Entry 9EZZ (X-ray diffraction, 1.95 A resolution); this record covers chains A and B of the 4 polymer chains in the assembly.

# Chain A (and B)
Name: Transcription factor CBF/NF-Y/archaeal histone domain-containing protein
From: Bdellovibrio bacteriovorus HD100
Notes: chain B of this document is another copy of the same molecule, construct and numbering; everything in this record applies to it too
UniProt: Q6MRM1 (Q6MRM1_BDEBA); numbering as in UniProt (aligned over 1-64)
Chain sequence (66 residues; numbered -1 to 64; the number before each row is that of its first residue; numbers below 1 keep their minus sign (Gly-1 is residue -1)):
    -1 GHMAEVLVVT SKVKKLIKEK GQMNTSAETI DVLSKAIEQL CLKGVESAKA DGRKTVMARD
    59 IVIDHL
Not modelled in the structure: -1 to 2, 64 (chain B: -1 to 0, 63-64)
Sequence notes: expression tag (-1 to 0)
From the paper describing this entry:
  - binding site for the 21-nt DNA strand: Lys52, Thr53, Arg57
  - binding site for the 21-nt DNA strand: Asn22 (from molecular simulation)

# Interface between chain A and chain B
Contacting residue pairs (76; chain A residue first):
  Val4(A) - Val7(B)
  Val4(A) - Lys10(B)
  Leu5(A) - Val6(B)
  Leu5(A) - Val7(B)  hydrogen bond (backbone-backbone)
  Leu5(A) - Lys10(B)
  Val6(A) - Leu5(B)
  Val6(A) - Val7(B)
  Val6(A) - Ile35(B)  hydrophobic
  Val7(A) - Leu5(B)  hydrogen bond (backbone-backbone)
  Val7(A) - Val6(B)
  Lys10(A) - Met1(B)  hydrogen bond (side chain-backbone)
  Lys10(A) - Val4(B)  hydrogen bond (side chain-backbone)
  Lys10(A) - Leu5(B)
  Val11(A) - Cys39(B)  hydrophobic
  Leu14(A) - Cys39(B)  hydrophobic
  Ile15(A) - Cys39(B)  hydrophobic
  Ile15(A) - Val54(B)  hydrophobic
  Gly19(A) - Val43(B)
  Met21(A) - Val43(B)
  Met21(A) - Ala46(B)  hydrophobic
  Met21(A) - Lys47(B)
  Met21(A) - Arg51(B)
  Met21(A) - Lys52(B)
  Met21(A) - Val54(B)  hydrophobic
  Asn22(A) - Lys52(B)  hydrogen bond (backbone-backbone)
  Asn22(A) - Thr53(B)
  Asn22(A) - Val54(B)  hydrogen bond (backbone-backbone)
  Thr23(A) - Val54(B)
  Ser24(A) - Thr53(B)
  Ser24(A) - Val54(B)  hydrogen bond (backbone-backbone)
  Glu26(A) - Ala56(B)
  Thr27(A) - Val54(B)  hydrogen bond (side chain-backbone)
  Thr27(A) - Met55(B)  hydrogen bond (side chain-backbone)
  Thr27(A) - Ala56(B)  hydrogen bond (side chain-backbone)
  Thr27(A) - Ile59(B)
  Val30(A) - Ala56(B)  hydrophobic
  Val30(A) - Ile59(B)  hydrophobic
  Leu31(A) - Leu38(B)  hydrophobic
  Ala34(A) - Leu38(B)  hydrophobic
  Ile35(A) - Val6(B)  hydrophobic
  Ile35(A) - Leu31(B)
  Ile35(A) - Ile35(B)  hydrophobic
  Leu38(A) - Leu31(B)  hydrophobic
  Leu38(A) - Ala34(B)  hydrophobic
  Cys39(A) - Val11(B)  hydrophobic
  Cys39(A) - Leu14(B)  hydrophobic
  Cys39(A) - Ile15(B)  hydrophobic
  Cys39(A) - Leu31(B)  hydrophobic
  Leu40(A) - Lys18(B)
  Val43(A) - Gly19(B)
  Val43(A) - Met21(B)
  Ala46(A) - Met21(B)  hydrophobic
  Lys47(A) - Gln20(B)
  Lys47(A) - Met21(B)
  Arg51(A) - Met21(B)
  Lys52(A) - Met21(B)
  Lys52(A) - Asn22(B)  hydrogen bond (backbone-backbone)
  Thr53(A) - Met21(B)
  Thr53(A) - Asn22(B)
  Thr53(A) - Ser24(B)
  Val54(A) - Ile15(B)  hydrophobic
  Val54(A) - Met21(B)
  Val54(A) - Asn22(B)  hydrogen bond (backbone-backbone)
  Val54(A) - Thr23(B)
  Val54(A) - Ser24(B)  hydrogen bond (backbone-backbone)
  Val54(A) - Thr27(B)  hydrogen bond (backbone-side chain)
  Met55(A) - Ser24(B)
  Met55(A) - Thr27(B)  hydrogen bond (backbone-side chain)
  Ala56(A) - Ser24(B)
  Ala56(A) - Glu26(B)
  Ala56(A) - Thr27(B)  hydrogen bond (backbone-side chain)
  Ala56(A) - Val30(B)  hydrophobic
  Ile59(A) - Thr27(B)
  Ile59(A) - Val30(B)  hydrophobic
  Ile59(A) - Leu31(B)  hydrophobic
  His63(A) - Asp62(B)
Other interface residues (no listed pair), chain A (37 interface residues in all): Lys18, Glu36, Gln37, Ile61
Other interface residues (no listed pair), chain B (39 interface residues in all): Ala2, Glu36, Leu40, Ile61

# Overview
37 residues of chain A and 39 residues of chain B are in contact; the contacts include 16 hydrogen bonds.
Polar pairs include Lys10(A)-Met1(B), Lys10(A)-Val4(B) and Thr27(A)-Val54(B). From the paper: a binding site
for the 21-nt DNA strand at Lys52(A), Thr53(A) and Arg57(A) among others.
Both chains are Transcription factor CBF/NF-Y/archaeal histone domain-containing protein (Bdellovibrio
bacteriovorus HD100). Entry 9EZZ (Bacterial histone protein HBb from Bdellovibrio bacteriovorus bound to DNA)
was determined by X-ray diffraction (same publication as 9F0E and 8CMP).
